Entry 7XJJ (electron microscopy, 3.30 A resolution); this record covers chains A and S of the 6 polymer chains in the assembly.

# Chain A
Protein: G protein subunit alpha o1, Guanine nucleotide-binding protein G(o) subunit alpha
Organism: Homo sapiens
UniProtKB: chimeric construct of A0A1W2PRJ7, A0A1W2PP38, P09471: residues 1-173 from A0A1W2PRJ7 (A0A1W2PRJ7_HUMAN) positions 1-57 (offset varies); residues 182-231 from A0A1W2PP38 positions 24-73 (UniProt number = residue number - 158); residues 242-354 from P09471 positions 242-354 (same numbers)
Amino-acid sequence (228 residues; row label = number of the first residue in the row; note: 126 numbers in that range are skipped by the numbering (no residue carries them; nothing is unmodelled there)):
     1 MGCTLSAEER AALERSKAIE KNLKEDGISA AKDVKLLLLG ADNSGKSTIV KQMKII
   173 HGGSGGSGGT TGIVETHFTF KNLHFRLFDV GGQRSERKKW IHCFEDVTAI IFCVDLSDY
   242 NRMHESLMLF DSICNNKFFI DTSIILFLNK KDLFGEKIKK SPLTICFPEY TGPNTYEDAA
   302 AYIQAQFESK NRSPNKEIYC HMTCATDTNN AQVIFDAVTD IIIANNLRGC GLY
Not modelled in the structure: 1-3, 173-182
Sequence notes: conflict Asp42 (Gly in A0A1W2PRJ7), Asn43 (Glu in A0A1W2PRJ7), Asp227 (Ala69 in A0A1W2PP38), Asp230 (Gly72 in A0A1W2PP38), Ala332 (Ile in P09471), Ile335 (Val in P09471); linker (174-181)
Swiss-Prot annotation at these positions:
  - region: Ile266 to Asp273 (G4 motif), Thr324 to Thr329 (G5 motif)
  - binding site (GTP): Asn270, Asp273, Cys325
  - modified residue: Cys351 (ADP-ribosylcysteine)
  - lipidation: Cys351 (S-palmitoyl cysteine)

# Chain S
Protein: single Fab chain (svFv16)
Organism: Homo sapiens
Notes: antibody fragment or engineered binder
Amino-acid sequence (298 residues; each row starts with the number of its first residue; note: 3 numbers in that range are skipped by the numbering (no residue carries them; nothing is unmodelled there); a row labelled like 120A-120O holds insertion residues (120A, then the next letters in order); numbering starts at 0):
     0 PDVQLVESGG GLVQPGGSRK LSCSASGFAF SSFGMHWVRQ APEKGLEWVA YISSGSGTIY
    60 YADTVKGRFT ISRDDPKNTL FLQMTSLRSE DTAMYYCVRS IYYYGSSPFD FWGQGTTLTV
   120 S
120A-120O SGGGGSGGGGSGGGG
   124 SDIVMTQATS SVPVTPGESV SISCRSSKSL LHSNGNTYLY WFLQRPGQSP QLLIYRMSNL
   184 ASGVPDRFSG SGSGTAFTLT ISRLEAEDVG VYYCMQHLEY PLTFGAGTKL ELKAAAGAPL
   244 EVLFQGPGAW SHPQFEKGAE DQVDPRLIDG KGAAHHHHHH HH
Not modelled in the structure: 0-1, 120A-120O, 236-285
Disulfides: Cys147-Cys217

# Chain A / chain S interface
Contacting residue pairs (21):
  Leu5(A) - His155(S)
  Ser6(A) - His155(S)  hydrogen bond (backbone-side chain)
  Ser6(A) - Tyr161(S)  hydrogen bond
  Ala7(A) - His220(S)
  Ala7(A) - Leu221(S)
  Ala7(A) - Tyr223(S)  hydrophobic
  Glu8(A) - Pro107(S)
  Glu8(A) - Tyr161(S)
  Glu8(A) - Tyr163(S)  hydrogen bond
  Glu8(A) - Arg179(S)  salt bridge
  Glu9(A) - Asn157(S)  hydrogen bond
  Glu9(A) - Tyr161(S)  hydrogen bond
  Arg10(A) - Glu222(S)  salt bridge
  Ala11(A) - Tyr101(S)  hydrophobic
  Glu14(A) - Ser52(S)  hydrogen bond
  Glu14(A) - Ser53(S)
  Glu14(A) - Gly56(S)
  Glu14(A) - Thr57(S)
  Arg15(A) - Ile100(S)
  Arg15(A) - Tyr101(S)
  Arg15(A) - Tyr102(S)
Also at the interface, not in a pair above, chain A (10 interface residues in all): Ala12

# Overview
10 residues of chain A face 17 of chain S across their interface, with 6 hydrogen bonds and 2 salt bridges.
Polar contacts include Glu8(A)-Arg179(S), Arg10(A)-Glu222(S) and Ser6(A)-His155(S). From UniProt: 3
GTP-binding residues on chain A.
Chain A is G protein subunit alpha o1, Guanine nucleotide-binding protein G(o) subunit alpha and chain S is
single Fab chain (svFv16), both from Homo sapiens; the structure, Cryo-EM structure of the galanin-bound
GALR1-miniGo complex, was determined by electron microscopy together with 7XJK and 7XJL from the same study.
